3NQ9 - chain A; structure by X-ray diffraction, 1.90 A resolution.

Chain A:
Protein: Beta-lactoglobulin
Source organism: Bos taurus
UniProt: P02754 (LACB_BOVIN); residues 1-162 here correspond to UniProt positions 17-178 (UniProt number = residue number + 16)
Amino-acid sequence (162 residues; numbered 1 to 162; the number before each row is that of its first residue):
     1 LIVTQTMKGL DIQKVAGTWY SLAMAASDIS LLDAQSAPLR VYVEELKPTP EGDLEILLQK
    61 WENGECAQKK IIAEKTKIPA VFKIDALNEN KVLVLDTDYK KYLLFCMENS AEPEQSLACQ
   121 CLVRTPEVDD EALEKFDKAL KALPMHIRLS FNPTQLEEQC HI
Disulfides: Cys-66/Cys-160, Cys-106/Cys-119
Ligand contacts: octanoic acid (caprylic acid) (OCA): Pro-38, Leu-39, Val-41, Ile-56, Leu-58, Lys-60, Lys-69, Ile-71, Ile-84, Val-92, Phe-105, Met-107

In short:
Bound to chain A: octanoic acid (caprylic acid).
Chain A is Beta-lactoglobulin (Bos taurus); the structure, Bovine beta-lactoglobulin complex with caprylic
acid, was determined by X-ray diffraction, deposited together with 3NPO and 3NQ3.
